9FJR - chains d and e of the 7 polymer chains in the assembly; structure by electron microscopy, 3.43 A resolution.

# Chain d
Molecule: DNA-directed RNA polymerase subunit beta'
Source organism: Mycobacterium tuberculosis H37Rv
Notes: EC 2.7.7.6
UniProtKB: P9WGY7 (RPOC_MYCTU); residues 4-1316 here = UniProt positions 4-1316
Amino-acid sequence (1319 residues; each row starts with the number of its first residue):
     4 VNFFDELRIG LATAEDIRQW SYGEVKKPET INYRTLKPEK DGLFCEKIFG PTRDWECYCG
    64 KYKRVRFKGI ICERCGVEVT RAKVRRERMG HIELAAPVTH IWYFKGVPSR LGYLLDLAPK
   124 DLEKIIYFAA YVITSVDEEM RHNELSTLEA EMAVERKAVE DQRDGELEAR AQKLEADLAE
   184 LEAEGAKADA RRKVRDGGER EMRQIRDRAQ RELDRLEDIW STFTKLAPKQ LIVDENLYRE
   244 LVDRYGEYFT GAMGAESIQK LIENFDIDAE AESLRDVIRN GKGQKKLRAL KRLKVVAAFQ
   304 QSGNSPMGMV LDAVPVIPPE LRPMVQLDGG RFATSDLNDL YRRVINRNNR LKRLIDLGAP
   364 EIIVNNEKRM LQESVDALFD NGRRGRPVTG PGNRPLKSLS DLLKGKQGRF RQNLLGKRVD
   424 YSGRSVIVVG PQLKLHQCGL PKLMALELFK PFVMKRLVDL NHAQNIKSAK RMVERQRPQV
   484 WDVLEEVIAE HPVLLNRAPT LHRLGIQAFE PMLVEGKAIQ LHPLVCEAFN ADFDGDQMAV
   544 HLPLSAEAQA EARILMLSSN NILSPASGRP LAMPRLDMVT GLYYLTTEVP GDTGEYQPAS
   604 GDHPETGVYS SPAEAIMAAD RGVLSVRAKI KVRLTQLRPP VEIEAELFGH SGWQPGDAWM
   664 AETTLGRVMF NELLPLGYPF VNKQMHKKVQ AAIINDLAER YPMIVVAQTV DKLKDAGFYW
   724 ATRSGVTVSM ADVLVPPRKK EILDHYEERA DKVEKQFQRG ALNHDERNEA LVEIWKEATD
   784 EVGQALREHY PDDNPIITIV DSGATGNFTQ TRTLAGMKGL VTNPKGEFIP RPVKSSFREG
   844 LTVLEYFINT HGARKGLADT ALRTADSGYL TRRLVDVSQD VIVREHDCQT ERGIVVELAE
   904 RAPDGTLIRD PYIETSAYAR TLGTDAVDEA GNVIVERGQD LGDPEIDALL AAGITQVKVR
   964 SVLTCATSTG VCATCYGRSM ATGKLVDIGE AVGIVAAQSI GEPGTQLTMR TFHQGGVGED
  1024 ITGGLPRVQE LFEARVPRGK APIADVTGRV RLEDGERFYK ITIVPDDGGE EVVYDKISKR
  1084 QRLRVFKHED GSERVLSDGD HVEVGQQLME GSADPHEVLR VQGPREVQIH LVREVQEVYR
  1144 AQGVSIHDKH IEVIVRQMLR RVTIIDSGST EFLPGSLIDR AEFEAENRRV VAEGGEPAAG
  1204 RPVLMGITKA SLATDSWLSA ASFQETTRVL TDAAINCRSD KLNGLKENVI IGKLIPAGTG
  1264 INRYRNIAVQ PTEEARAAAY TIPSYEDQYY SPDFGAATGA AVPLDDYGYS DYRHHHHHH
Not modelled in the structure: 1013-1023, 1284-1322
Sequence notes: expression tag (1317-1322)
Bound ions: Zn2+ site 1: C60, C62, C75, C78; Mg2+: D535, D537, D539; Zn2+ site 2: C891, C968, C975, C978
UniProt features mapped onto this chain:
  - binding site (Zn(2+)): C60, C62, C75, C78, C891, C968, C975, C978
  - binding site (Mg(2+)): D535, D537, D539

# Chain e
Molecule: DNA-directed RNA polymerase subunit omega
Source organism: Mycobacterium tuberculosis H37Rv
Notes: EC 2.7.7.6
UniProtKB: P9WGY5 (RPOZ_MYCTU); residue numbers follow UniProt; this construct covers 1-110
Amino-acid sequence (110 residues; each row starts with the number of its first residue):
     1 MSISQSDASL AAVPAVDQFD PSSGASGGYD TPLGITNPPI DELLDRVSSK YALVIYAAKR
    61 ARQINDYYNQ LGEGILEYVG PLVEPGLQEK PLSIALREIH ADLLEHTEGE
Not modelled in the structure: 1-27

# How chain d and chain e interact
Contacting residue pairs (68; chain d residue first):
  H439(d) - L33(e)  hydrogen bond (side chain-backbone)
  H439(d) - T36(e)
  R459(d) - Q88(e)  hydrogen bond
  E489(d) - Q88(e)  hydrogen bond
  V490(d) - K90(e)
  E493(d) - I35(e)
  E493(d) - S93(e)  hydrogen bond
  E513(d) - G34(e)
  E513(d) - I35(e)  hydrogen bond (side chain-backbone)
  A549(d) - R62(e)
  E550(d) - A58(e)
  E550(d) - R62(e)  salt bridge
  Q552(d) - L92(e)
  A553(d) - V54(e)
  A553(d) - L92(e)
  E554(d) - V54(e)
  R556(d) - I35(e)  hydrogen bond (side chain-backbone)
  R556(d) - N37(e)  hydrogen bond (side chain-backbone)
  R556(d) - L96(e)
  L558(d) - K50(e)
  L558(d) - Y51(e)  hydrophobic
  L560(d) - I35(e)  hydrophobic
  N563(d) - I40(e)
  P705(d) - D41(e)
  M706(d) - I40(e)  hydrophobic
  I707(d) - T36(e)
  I707(d) - D41(e)
  V708(d) - G28(e)
  V708(d) - Y29(e)  hydrophobic
  Q711(d) - D30(e)
  T985(d) - K50(e)
  D990(d) - S49(e)
  D990(d) - K50(e)  salt bridge
  D990(d) - Y51(e)
  I991(d) - Y51(e)
  E993(d) - Y51(e)
  G1261(d) - Y51(e)
  T1262(d) - Y51(e)
  T1262(d) - V54(e)
  N1265(d) - E110(e)  hydrogen bond
  R1266(d) - E108(e)  salt bridge
  R1266(d) - G109(e)  hydrogen bond (backbone-backbone)
  Y1267(d) - S49(e)  hydrogen bond
  Y1267(d) - Y51(e)  hydrophobic
  Y1267(d) - A52(e)  hydrophobic
  Y1267(d) - I55(e)
  Y1267(d) - E108(e)
  R1268(d) - K59(e)
  N1269(d) - G109(e)  hydrogen bond (backbone-backbone)
  I1270(d) - I55(e)  hydrophobic
  I1270(d) - K59(e)
  I1270(d) - H106(e)
  I1270(d) - T107(e)
  A1271(d) - H106(e)
  A1271(d) - T107(e)  hydrogen bond (backbone-backbone)
  V1272(d) - Y56(e)  hydrophobic
  V1272(d) - K59(e)
  V1272(d) - Q63(e)  hydrogen bond (backbone-side chain)
  V1272(d) - L104(e)  hydrophobic
  Q1273(d) - E105(e)
  P1274(d) - R60(e)
  P1274(d) - V79(e)  hydrophobic
  P1274(d) - L82(e)  hydrophobic
  P1274(d) - L103(e)
  T1275(d) - L103(e)  hydrogen bond (backbone-backbone)
  T1275(d) - E105(e)
  A1278(d) - L82(e)
  A1278(d) - L103(e)
Interface residues without a listed pair, chain d (46 interface residues in all): Q440, H494, P495, S548, I557, G992, R1279, A1282
Interface residues without a listed pair, chain e (40 interface residues in all): P39, L53, A61

# Overview
Chain d and chain e form an interface of 46 and 40 residues respectively; the contacts include 14 hydrogen
bonds and 3 salt bridges. Polar pairs include E550(d)-R62(e), D990(d)-K50(e) and R1266(d)-E108(e). UniProt
lists 8 Zn2+-binding residues and 3 Mg2+-binding residues on chain d.
Here chain d is DNA-directed RNA polymerase subunit beta' and chain e is DNA-directed RNA polymerase subunit
omega, both from Mycobacterium tuberculosis H37Rv. Entry 9FJR (Cryo-EM structure of Mycobacterium tuberculosis
sigma-B RNA polymerase bound to -10 promoter element ssDNA oligo - ...) was determined by electron microscopy,
deposited together with 9FJP and 9FJS.
